Entry 9AY6 (electron microscopy, 4.00 A resolution); this record covers chains A and C of the 8 polymer chains in the assembly.

== Chain A ==
Protein: Surface protein gp120
Source organism: Human immunodeficiency virus 1
UniProtKB: Q2N0S6 (Q2N0S6_9HIV1); the author numbering skips numbers that UniProt does not, so the offset changes along the chain: 31-399 = UniProt 30-398; 401-510 = UniProt 399-508
Chain sequence (514 residues; row label = number of the first residue in the row; note: 1 number in that range is skipped by the numbering (no residue carries it; nothing is unmodelled there); numbers below 1 keep their minus sign (Met-4 is residue -4)):
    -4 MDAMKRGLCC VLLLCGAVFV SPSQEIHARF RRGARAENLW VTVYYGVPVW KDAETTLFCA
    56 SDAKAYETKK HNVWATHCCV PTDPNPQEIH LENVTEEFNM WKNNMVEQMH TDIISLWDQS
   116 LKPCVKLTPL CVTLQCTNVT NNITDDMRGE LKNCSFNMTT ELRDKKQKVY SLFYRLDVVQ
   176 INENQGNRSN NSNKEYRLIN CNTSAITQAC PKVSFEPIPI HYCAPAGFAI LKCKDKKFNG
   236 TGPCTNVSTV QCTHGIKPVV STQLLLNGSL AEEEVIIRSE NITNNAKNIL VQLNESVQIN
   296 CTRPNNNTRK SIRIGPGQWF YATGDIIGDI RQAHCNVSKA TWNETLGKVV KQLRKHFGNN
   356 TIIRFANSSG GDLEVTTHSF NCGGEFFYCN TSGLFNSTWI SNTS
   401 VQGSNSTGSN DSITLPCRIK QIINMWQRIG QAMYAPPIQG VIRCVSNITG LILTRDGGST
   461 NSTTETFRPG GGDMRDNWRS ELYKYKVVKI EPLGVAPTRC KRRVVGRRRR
Not modelled in the structure: -4 to 34, 181-187, 401-409, 504-510
Sequence notes: initiating methionine (-4); expression tag (-3 to 30); conflict Lys64 (Glu63 in Q2N0S6), Cys73 (Ala72 in Q2N0S6), Thr240 (Pro239 in Q2N0S6), Asn241 (Ser240 in Q2N0S6), Ile271 (Met270 in Q2N0S6), Leu288 (Phe287 in Q2N0S6), Glu290 (Thr289 in Q2N0S6), Ser291 (Pro290 in Q2N0S6), Trp314 (Ala313 in Q2N0S6), Asn331 (Thr330 in Q2N0S6), Cys500 (Ala498 in Q2N0S6), Arg508 (Glu506 in Q2N0S6), Arg509 (Lys507 in Q2N0S6)
Disulfide bonds: Cys54-Cys73, Cys119-Cys205, Cys126-Cys196, Cys131-Cys149, Cys228-Cys239, Cys296-Cys330, Cys377-Cys444, Cys384-Cys417
Covalent attachments: N-acetylglucosamine (NAG) linked to Asn88, Asn133, Asn148, Asn152, Asn197, Asn234, Asn241, Asn262, Asn289, Asn295, Asn301, Asn331, Asn354, Asn362, Asn385, Asn391, Asn397, Asn447

== Chain C ==
Protein: Surface protein gp120
Source organism: Human immunodeficiency virus 1
UniProtKB: Q2N0S6 (Q2N0S6_9HIV1); the author numbering skips numbers that UniProt does not, so the offset changes along the chain: 31-396 = UniProt 30-395; 398-510 = UniProt 396-508
Chain sequence (514 residues; each row starts with the number of its first residue; note: 1 number in that range is skipped by the numbering (no residue carries it; nothing is unmodelled there); numbers below 1 keep their minus sign (Met-4 is residue -4)):
    -4 MDAMKRGLCC VLLLCGAVFV SPSQEIHARF RRGARAENLW VTVYYGVPVW KDAETTLFCA
    56 SDAKAYETKK HNVWATHCCV PTDPNPQEIH LENVTEEFNM WKNNMVEQMH TDIISLWDQS
   116 LKPCVKLTPL CVTLQCTNVT NNITDDMRGE LKNCSFNMTT ELRDKKQKVY SLFYRLDVVQ
   176 INENQGNRSN NSNKEYRLIN CNTSAITQAC PKVSFEPIPI HYCAPAGFAI LKCKDKKFNG
   236 TGPCTNVSTV QCTHGIKPVV STQLLLNGSL AEEEVIIRSE NITNNAKNIL VQLNESVQIN
   296 CTRPNNNTRK SIRIGPGQWF YATGDIIGDI RQAHCNVSKA TWNETLGKVV KQLRKHFGNN
   356 TIIRFANSSG GDLEVTTHSF NCGGEFFYCN TSGLFNSTWI S
   398 NTSVQGSNST GSNDSITLPC RIKQIINMWQ RIGQAMYAPP IQGVIRCVSN ITGLILTRDG
   458 GSTNSTTETF RPGGGDMRDN WRSELYKYKV VKIEPLGVAP TRCKRRVVGR RRR
Not modelled in the structure: -4 to 33, 179-187, 398-409, 504-510
Sequence notes: initiating methionine (-4); expression tag (-3 to 30); conflict Lys64 (Glu63 in Q2N0S6), Cys73 (Ala72 in Q2N0S6), Thr240 (Pro239 in Q2N0S6), Asn241 (Ser240 in Q2N0S6), Ile271 (Met270 in Q2N0S6), Leu288 (Phe287 in Q2N0S6), Glu290 (Thr289 in Q2N0S6), Ser291 (Pro290 in Q2N0S6), Trp314 (Ala313 in Q2N0S6), Asn331 (Thr330 in Q2N0S6), Cys500 (Ala498 in Q2N0S6), Arg508 (Glu506 in Q2N0S6), Arg509 (Lys507 in Q2N0S6)
Disulfide bonds: Cys54-Cys73, Cys119-Cys205, Cys126-Cys196, Cys131-Cys149, Cys218-Cys247, Cys228-Cys239, Cys296-Cys330, Cys377-Cys444, Cys384-Cys417
Covalent attachments: N-acetylglucosamine (NAG) linked to Asn88, Asn133, Asn148, Asn152, Asn197, Asn234, Asn241, Asn262, Asn276, Asn289, Asn295, Asn301, Asn331, Asn338, Asn354, Asn362, Asn385, Asn391, Asn447

== How chain A and chain C interact ==
Residue-residue contacts (19; chain A residue first):
  Thr123(A) - Arg158(C)  hydrogen bond (backbone-side chain)
  Pro124(A) - Arg158(C)
  Cys126(A) - Glu156(C)  hydrogen bond (side chain-backbone)
  Cys126(A) - Leu157(C)
  Cys126(A) - Arg158(C)  hydrogen bond (backbone-backbone)
  Thr128(A) - Leu157(C)
  Thr128(A) - Asp159(C)  hydrogen bond
  Thr128(A) - Lys160(C)  hydrogen bond
  Ile176(A) - Leu157(C)  hydrophobic
  Arg192(A) - Glu156(C)  salt bridge
  Cys196(A) - Glu156(C)
  Cys196(A) - Leu157(C)  hydrophobic
  Cys196(A) - Pro311(C)
  Thr198(A) - Arg308(C)  hydrogen bond
  Thr198(A) - Gly312(C)
  Thr198(A) - Trp314(C)
  Ser199(A) - Pro311(C)
  Ser199(A) - Gly312(C)
  Ala200(A) - Pro311(C)  hydrogen bond (backbone-backbone)
Also at the interface, not in a pair above, chain A (12 interface residues in all): Val127, Asn197

== In short ==
Chain A and chain C form an interface of 12 and 9 residues respectively; the contacts include 7 hydrogen bonds
and 1 salt bridge. Polar contacts include Arg192(A)-Glu156(C), Thr123(A)-Arg158(C) and Cys126(A)-Glu156(C).
Both chains are Surface protein gp120 (Human immunodeficiency virus 1). Entry 9AY6 (HIV BG505.v5.2 (N289/N241)
SOSIP Env in Complex with V5 pAb from Rh.33203) was determined by electron microscopy, deposited together with
9ATZ, 9AXD, 9AXI, 9AXK, 9AYS and 9AYV.
